PDB entry 8YZR | X-ray diffraction, 1.80 A resolution | chains A and B of the 3 polymer chains in the assembly

Chain A:
Molecule: MHC class I antigen
From: Homo sapiens
Reference sequence: A0A143Y4R2 (A0A143Y4R2_HUMAN); residues 1-274 here correspond to UniProt positions 25-298 (UniProt number = residue number + 24)
Sequence (274 residues; row label = number of the first residue in the row):
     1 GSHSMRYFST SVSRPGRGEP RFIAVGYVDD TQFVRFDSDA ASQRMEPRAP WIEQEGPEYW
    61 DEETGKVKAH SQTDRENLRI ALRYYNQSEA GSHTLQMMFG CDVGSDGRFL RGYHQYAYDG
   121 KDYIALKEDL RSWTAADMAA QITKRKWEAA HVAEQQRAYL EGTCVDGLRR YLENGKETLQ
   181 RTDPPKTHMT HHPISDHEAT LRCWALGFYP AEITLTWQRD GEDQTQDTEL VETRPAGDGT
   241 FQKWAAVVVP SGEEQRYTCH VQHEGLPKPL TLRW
Disulfides: C101-C164, C203-C259

Chain B:
Molecule: Beta-2-microglobulin
From: Homo sapiens
Reference sequence: P61769 (B2MG_HUMAN); residues 1-99 here correspond to UniProt positions 21-119 (UniProt number = residue number + 20)
Sequence (99 residues; each row starts with the number of its first residue):
     1 IQRTPKIQVY SRHPAENGKS NFLNCYVSGF HPSDIEVDLL KNGERIEKVE HSDLSFSKDW
    61 SFYLLYYTEF TPTEKDEYAC RVNHVTLSQP KIVKWDRDM
Swiss-Prot annotation at these positions:
  - modified residue: Q2 (Pyrrolidone carboxylic acid)
  - glycosylation: I1 (N-linked (Glc) (glycation) isoleucine), K19 (N-linked (Glc) (glycation) lysine), K41 (N-linked (Glc) (glycation) lysine), K48 (N-linked (Glc) (glycation) lysine), K58 (N-linked (Glc) (glycation) lysine), K91 (N-linked (Glc) (glycation) lysine), K94 (N-linked (Glc) (glycation) lysine)
Disulfides: C25-C80

Interface between chain A and chain B:
Contacting residue pairs - 56 pairs, chain A then chain B:
  F8(A) with S55(B); F56(B), hydrophobic
  S9(A) with F56(B)
  T10(A) with F56(B); F62(B)
  V12(A) with S33(B)
  V25(A) with D53(B); L54(B); S55(B)
  Y27(A) with S55(B); Y63(B), hydrogen bond
  Q32(A) with D53(B), hydrogen bond
  R35(A) with D53(B), salt bridge
  R48(A) with D53(B), salt bridge
  Q96(A) with H31(B), hydrogen bond; F56(B); W60(B), hydrogen bond (side chain-backbone); F62(B)
  M97(A) with F56(B)
  Q115(A) with W60(B)
  Y116(A) with W60(B)
  A117(A) with W60(B), hydrophobic
  D119(A) with I1(B); H31(B)
  G120(A) with R3(B), hydrogen bond (backbone-side chain); H31(B); D59(B); W60(B)
  D122(A) with W60(B), hydrogen bond
  T190(A) with D98(B), hydrogen bond
  H192(A) with D98(B), salt bridge
  R202(A) with D98(B), salt bridge; M99(B), hydrogen bond (side chain-backbone)
  W204(A) with D98(B), hydrogen bond; M99(B), hydrophobic
  L206(A) with P14(B), hydrophobic
  V231(A) with Q8(B)
  E232(A) with K6(B); Q8(B), hydrogen bond (backbone-side chain); S28(B), hydrogen bond
  T233(A) with Y26(B)
  R234(A) with Q8(B), hydrogen bond; Y10(B); Y26(B); M99(B)
  P235(A) with Y10(B), hydrogen bond (backbone-side chain); Y26(B); L65(B), hydrophobic
  A236(A) with R12(B), hydrogen bond (backbone-side chain); N24(B), hydrogen bond (backbone-side chain)
  G237(A) with R12(B), hydrogen bond (backbone-side chain)
  D238(A) with R12(B)
  Q242(A) with Y10(B); S11(B); R12(B), hydrogen bond (side chain-backbone)
  W244(A) with M99(B)
Other interface residues (no listed pair), chain A (36 interface residues in all): I23, T94, M98, K121
Other interface residues (no listed pair), chain B (25 interface residues in all): H13

Overview:
The interface between chain A and chain B involves 36 residues on one side and 25 on the other; the contacts
include 17 hydrogen bonds and 4 salt bridges. Among the polar pairs are R35(A)-D53(B), R48(A)-D53(B) and
H192(A)-D98(B).
Here chain A is MHC class I antigen and chain B is Beta-2-microglobulin, both from Homo sapiens. Entry 8YZR
(The structure of HLA-A*2402 complex with peptide from SARS-CoV-2 S448-456 NYNYLYRLL(EG.5.1)) was determined
by X-ray diffraction together with 8YZW, 8YZZ, 8Z05, 8Z06, 8Z07 and 8Z08 from the same study.
